7JG8 - chains G and H of the 20 polymer chains in the assembly; structure by electron microscopy, 3.30 A resolution.

[Chain G]
Protein: ATP synthase gamma chain
From: Mycolicibacterium smegmatis
Reference sequence: A0A0D6IUE3 (A0A0D6IUE3_MYCSM); residue numbers follow UniProt; this construct covers 1-307
Amino-acid sequence (307 residues; each row starts with the number of its first residue):
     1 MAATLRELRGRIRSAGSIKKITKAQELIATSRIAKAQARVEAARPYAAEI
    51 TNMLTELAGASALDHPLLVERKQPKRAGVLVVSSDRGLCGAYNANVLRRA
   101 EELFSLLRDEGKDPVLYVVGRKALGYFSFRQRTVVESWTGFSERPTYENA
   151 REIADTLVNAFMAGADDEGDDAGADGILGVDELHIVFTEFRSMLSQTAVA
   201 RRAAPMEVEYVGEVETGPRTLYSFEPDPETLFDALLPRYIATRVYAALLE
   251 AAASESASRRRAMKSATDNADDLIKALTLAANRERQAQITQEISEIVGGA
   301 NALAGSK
Disordered / not traced: 1-3, 165-177, 214-221, 304-307

[Chain H]
Protein: ATP synthase epsilon chain
From: Mycolicibacterium smegmatis
Reference sequence: A0A0D6IU73 (A0A0D6IU73_MYCSM); residues 1-121 here = UniProt positions 1-121
Amino-acid sequence (121 residues; each row starts with the number of its first residue):
     1 MADLNVEIVAVERELWSGPATFVFTRTTAGEIGILPRHIPLVAQLVDDAM
    51 VRVEREGEDDLRIAVDGGFLSVTEETVRILVENAQFESEIDADAAKEDAA
   101 SDDERTAAWGRARLRALGQID
Disordered / not traced: 1-2, 120-121

[How chain G and chain H interact]
Pairs across the interface (12; chain G residue first):
  Ala42(G) with Glu12(H); Arg13(H); Glu14(H)
  Ala43(G) with Val11(H); Glu12(H)
  Tyr222(G) with Pro40(H)
  Ser223(G) with Pro40(H), hydrogen bond (backbone-backbone); Leu41(H); Val42(H), hydrogen bond (backbone-backbone)
  Phe224(G) with Val42(H)
  Glu225(G) with Val42(H), hydrogen bond (backbone-backbone); Ala43(H)
Other interface residues (no listed pair), chain G (7 interface residues in all): Arg39
Other interface residues (no listed pair), chain H (9 interface residues in all): Gln44

[Overview]
The interface between chain G and chain H involves 7 residues on one side and 9 on the other, with 3 hydrogen
bonds. Main-chain hydrogen bonds include Ser223(G)-Pro40(H), Ser223(G)-Val42(H) and Glu225(G)-Val42(H).
Chain G is ATP synthase gamma chain and chain H is ATP synthase epsilon chain, both from Mycolicibacterium
smegmatis; the structure, Cryo-EM structure of bedaquiline-saturated Mycobacterium smegmatis ATP synthase
rotational state 1 (backbone model), was determined by electron microscopy together with 7JG5, 7JG6, 7JG7,
7JG9, 7JGA, 7JGB and 7JGC from the same study.
